Entry 8HG1 (electron microscopy, 2.80 A resolution); this record covers chains A and T of the 5 polymer chains in the assembly.

# Chain A
Protein: DNA polymerase
Source organism: Monkeypox virus
Notes: EC 2.7.7.7
UniProt: A0A2L0AR76 (A0A2L0AR76_MONPV); residues 1-1006 here = UniProt positions 1-1006
Chain sequence (1031 residues; each row starts with the number of its first residue; numbers below 1 keep their minus sign (Met-24 is residue -24)):
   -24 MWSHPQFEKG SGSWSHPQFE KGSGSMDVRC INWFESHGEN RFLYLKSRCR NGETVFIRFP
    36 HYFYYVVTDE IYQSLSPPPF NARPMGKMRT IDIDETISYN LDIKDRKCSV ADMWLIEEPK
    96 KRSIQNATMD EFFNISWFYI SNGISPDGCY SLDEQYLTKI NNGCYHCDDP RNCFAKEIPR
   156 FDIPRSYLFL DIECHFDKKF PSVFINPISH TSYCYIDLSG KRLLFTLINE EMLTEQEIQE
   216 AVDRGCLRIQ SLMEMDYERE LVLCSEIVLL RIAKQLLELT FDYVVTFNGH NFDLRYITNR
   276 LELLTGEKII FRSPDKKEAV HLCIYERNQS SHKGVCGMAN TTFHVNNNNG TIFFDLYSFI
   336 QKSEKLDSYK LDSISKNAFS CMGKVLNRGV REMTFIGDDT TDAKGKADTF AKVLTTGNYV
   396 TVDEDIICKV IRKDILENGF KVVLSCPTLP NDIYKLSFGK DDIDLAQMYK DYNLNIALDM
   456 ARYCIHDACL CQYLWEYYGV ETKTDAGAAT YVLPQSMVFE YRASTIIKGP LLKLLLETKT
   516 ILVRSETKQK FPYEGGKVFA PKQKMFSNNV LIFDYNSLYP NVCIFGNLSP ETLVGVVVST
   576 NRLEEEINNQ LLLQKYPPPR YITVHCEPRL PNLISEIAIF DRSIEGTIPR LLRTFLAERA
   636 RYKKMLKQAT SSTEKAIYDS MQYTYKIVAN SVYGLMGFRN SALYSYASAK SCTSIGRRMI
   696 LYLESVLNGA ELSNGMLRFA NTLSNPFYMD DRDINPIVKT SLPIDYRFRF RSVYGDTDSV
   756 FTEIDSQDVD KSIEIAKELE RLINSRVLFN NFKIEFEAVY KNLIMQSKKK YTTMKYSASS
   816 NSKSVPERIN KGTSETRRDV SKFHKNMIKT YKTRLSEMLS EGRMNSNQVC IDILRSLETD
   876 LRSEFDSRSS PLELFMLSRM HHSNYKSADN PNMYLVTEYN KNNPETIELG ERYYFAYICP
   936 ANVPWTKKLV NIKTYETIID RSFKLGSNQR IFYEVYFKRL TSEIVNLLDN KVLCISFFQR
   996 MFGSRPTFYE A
Disordered / not traced: -24 to -1, 1005-1006
Construct notes: initiating methionine (-24); expression tag (-23 to 0); conflict Phe108 (Leu in A0A2L0AR76)
Bound ions: Mg2+: Asp549, Tyr550, Asp753 (together with dTTP)
Ligand contacts: dTTP (TTP): Asp549, Tyr550, Asn551, Ser552, Leu553, Tyr554, Arg634, Lys661, Ile662, Asn665, Thr752, Asp753

# Chain T
Molecule: 38-nt DNA strand
Sequence (38 nucleotides; row label = number of the first residue in the row; numbers below 1 keep their minus sign (DC-9 is residue -9)):
    -9 CTGCACGAAT TAAGCAATTC GTAATCATGG TCATAGCT
Disordered / not traced: -9 to -5, 18-28

# How chain A and chain T interact
Residue-residue contacts (46; chain A residue first):
  His12(A) with DA-2(T), base contact
  Glu14(A) with DC-4(T), hydrogen bond to the base; DG-3(T), base contact
  Phe108(A) with DT0(T), stacking on the base
  Asn109(A) with DT0(T), base contact
  His307(A) with DA3(T), sugar contact; DG4(T), salt bridge to the phosphate
  Lys308(A) with DG4(T), salt bridge to the phosphate
  Tyr496(A) with DA2(T), phosphate contact
  Arg497(A) with DA2(T), hydrogen bond to the phosphate; DA3(T), phosphate contact
  Ala498(A) with DA3(T), phosphate contact
  Ser499(A) with DA2(T), sugar contact; DA3(T), hydrogen bond to the phosphate
  Thr500(A) with DA2(T), hydrogen bond to the phosphate
  Tyr528(A) with DG4(T), hydrogen bond to the phosphate; DC5(T), sugar contact
  Glu529(A) with DC5(T), phosphate contact; DA6(T), phosphate contact
  Gly530(A) with DC5(T), hydrogen bond to the phosphate; DA6(T), hydrogen bond to the phosphate
  Gly531(A) with DA6(T), sugar contact
  Asn665(A) with DA3(T), base contact
  Ser666(A) with DA3(T), base contact
  Gly669(A) with DA3(T), base contact; DG4(T), sugar contact
  Leu670(A) with DA3(T), sugar contact
  Gly672(A) with DG4(T), sugar contact
  Phe673(A) with DA2(T), sugar contact; DA3(T), phosphate contact; DG4(T), phosphate contact
  Asn675(A) with DA2(T), base contact
  Ser802(A) with DT8(T), sugar contact
  Lys803(A) with DA7(T), salt bridge to the phosphate; DT8(T), phosphate contact
  Lys804(A) with DA6(T), base contact; DA7(T), sugar contact
  Lys805(A) with DT8(T), sugar contact
  Val945(A) with DT12(T), phosphate contact
  Asn946(A) with DT12(T), phosphate contact
  Ile947(A) with DG11(T), phosphate contact; DT12(T), hydrogen bond to the phosphate
  Lys948(A) with DT12(T), hydrogen bond to the phosphate
  Val970(A) with DG11(T), phosphate contact
  Arg974(A) with DC10(T), phosphate contact; DG11(T), salt bridge to the phosphate
Also at the interface, not in a pair above, chain A (41 interface residues in all): Glu10, Gly13, Phe107, Lys525, Val533, Ile662, Arg832, Lys973, Ser977
Also at the interface, not in a pair above, chain T (16 interface residues in all): DT1, DT9

# Overview
Chain A and chain T form an interface of 41 and 16 residues respectively; the contacts include 9 hydrogen
bonds, 4 salt bridges and 1 aromatic stacking contact. Polar contacts include Glu14(A)-DC-4(T),
Arg497(A)-DA2(T) and Ser499(A)-DA3(T). Chain A binds dTTP.
Chain A is DNA polymerase (Monkeypox virus) and chain T is a 38-nt DNA strand; the structure, The structure of
MPXV polymerase holoenzyme in replicating state, was determined by electron microscopy.
